PDB entry 8AT4 | electron microscopy, 33.00 A resolution (very low resolution: no residue pairs are listed; an interface is given only as per-side residue counts) | chains B and D of the 8 polymer chains in the assembly

[Chain B]
Protein: HAUS augmin-like complex subunit 3
Organism: Xenopus laevis
UniProtKB: Q6DCY9 (HAUS3_XENLA); residue numbers follow UniProt; this construct covers 1-597
Amino-acid sequence (597 residues; numbered 1 to 597; the number before each row is that of its first residue):
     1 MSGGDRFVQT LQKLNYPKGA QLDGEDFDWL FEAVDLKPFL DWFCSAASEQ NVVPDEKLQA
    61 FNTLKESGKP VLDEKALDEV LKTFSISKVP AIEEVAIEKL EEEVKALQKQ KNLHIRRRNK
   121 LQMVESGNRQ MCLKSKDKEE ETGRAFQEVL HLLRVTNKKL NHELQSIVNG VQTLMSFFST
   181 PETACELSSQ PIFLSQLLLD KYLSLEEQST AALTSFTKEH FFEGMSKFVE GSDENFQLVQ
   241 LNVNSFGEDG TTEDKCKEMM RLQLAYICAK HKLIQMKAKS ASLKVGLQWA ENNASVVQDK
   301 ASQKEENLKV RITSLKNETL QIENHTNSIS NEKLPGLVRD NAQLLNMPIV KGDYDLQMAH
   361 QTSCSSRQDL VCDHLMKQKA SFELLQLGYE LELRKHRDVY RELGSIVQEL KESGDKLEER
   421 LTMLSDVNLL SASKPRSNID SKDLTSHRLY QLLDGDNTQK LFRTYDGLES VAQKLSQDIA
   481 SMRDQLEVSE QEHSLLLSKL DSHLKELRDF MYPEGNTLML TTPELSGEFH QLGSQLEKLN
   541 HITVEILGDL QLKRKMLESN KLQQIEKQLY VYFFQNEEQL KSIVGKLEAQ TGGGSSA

[Chain D]
Protein: HAUS augmin-like complex subunit 5
Organism: Xenopus laevis
UniProtKB: A0A1L8FPI2 (A0A1L8FPI2_XENLA); residues 1-666 here = UniProt positions 1-666
Amino-acid sequence (666 residues; each row starts with the number of its first residue):
     1 MERRSLAQEL KKWAVEEMGL PAQKAPSEEM LQRLFIGQCG DIWKFIIRHI HSHRTVRKIE
    61 GNLLWYQQLQ HTEAQRTAEE EQQQRRKQLC KEILELRAEL HHLQEQIQTA EREIVGQDLN
   121 CERAQDLCRR SLLLRAFNKK REEECEALCQ SNKKIQYRCE QLQEIRRASQ REVMFSAVDP
   181 DLSSSTFLEP EVLRDVREVC KLRFKFLRSL HDDSISSSVH PGKEDLRSLS HQQWMSMAEK
   241 VWNTHTPNHI LAALERLTLN STQELKKLQF SQAADLSKGP SCQLKEFSEP ITQSRSCNES
   301 THLDPQETLP SFHSLIQEGW ANSVKVSSEL RRVQSQAQAL SEHLAERIQE IHKKLSDGSE
   361 VSVLTRAAFD AELRCVILRG CRDALMQECR MLQEEAAGKK QEMKLLQQQQ QNIQEACLLL
   421 DKKQKHIQIL IKGNSSSKSQ IRRSSVEAQK YVQDKLLPWP QEIIQESQRL QDSIQKEVKH
   481 FSAICLPALL KVSTDGFNLL PSRELSINRM SNTHAPYYGI FKGIYESVRL PLYKAPESVL
   541 SHVADMKKQL FFLRSQLSSR SEAISKTQRA LQKNTNPDTD ALLKSLSDHY SLELDEMVPK
   601 MQRLIQQCEK HQEYGKEVQA TVMDWWEQPV QLCLPSEERG GLTLRQWRER WTVAVTALQR
   661 ATGSRS

[Chain B / chain D interface]
At this resolution (33 A) residue pairs are not listed: 307 residues of chain B and 301 of chain D lie at the interface.

[Summary]
The interface between chain B and chain D involves 307 residues on one side and 301 on the other.
Here chain B is HAUS augmin-like complex subunit 3 and chain D is HAUS augmin-like complex subunit 5, both
from Xenopus laevis. Entry 8AT4 (Structure of the augmin holocomplex in closed conformation) was determined by
electron microscopy (same publication as 8AT2 and 8AT3).
